7KVC - chains A and B of the 10 polymer chains in the assembly; structure by electron microscopy, 4.70 A resolution (low resolution: residue-level contacts below are approximate; hydrogen-bond / salt-bridge calls are withheld).

[Chain A (and B)]
Molecule: p9-1
Source organism: Mal de Rio Cuarto virus
Notes: chain B of this document is another copy of the same molecule, construct and numbering; everything in this record applies to it too
Reference sequence: D9U542 (D9U542_9REOV); residue numbers follow UniProt; this construct covers 2-337
Amino-acid sequence (388 residues; numbered -50 to 337; the number before each row is that of its first residue; numbers below 1 keep their minus sign (Met-50 is residue -50)):
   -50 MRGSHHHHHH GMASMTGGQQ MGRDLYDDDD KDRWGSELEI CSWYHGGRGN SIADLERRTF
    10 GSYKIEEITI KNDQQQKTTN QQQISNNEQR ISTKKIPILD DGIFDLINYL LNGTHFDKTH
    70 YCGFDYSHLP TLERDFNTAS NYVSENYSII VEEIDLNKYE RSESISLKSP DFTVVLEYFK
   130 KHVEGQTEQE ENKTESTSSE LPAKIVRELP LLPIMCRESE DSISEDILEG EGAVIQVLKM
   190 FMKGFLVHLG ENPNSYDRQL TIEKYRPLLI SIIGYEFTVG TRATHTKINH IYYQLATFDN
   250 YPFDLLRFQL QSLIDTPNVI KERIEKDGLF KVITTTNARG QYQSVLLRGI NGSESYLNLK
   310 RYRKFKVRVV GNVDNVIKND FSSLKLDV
Unresolved in the structure: -50 to 4, 20-43, 71-73, 108-110, 131-154, 229-237, 265-268
Sequence notes: expression tag (-50 to 1)
From the paper describing this entry:
  - self-association interface (contacts with another copy of this molecule): Arg207, Phe247, Asn249, Tyr250, Pro251, Asp253, Leu254, Phe257, Gln258, Ile299, Phe314 to Val337
  - conformationally variable residues: Val316

[Chain A / chain B interface]
Pairs across the interface (14):
  Arg207(A) with Asn249(B)
  Phe247(A) with Leu254(B)
  Asn249(A) with Arg207(B)
  Tyr250(A) with Leu254(B)
  Asp253(A) with Phe247(B)
  Leu254(A) with Phe247(B); Tyr250(B)
  Phe257(A) with Leu262(B); Ile263(B); Ile299(B)
  Gln258(A) with Leu262(B)
  Ser261(A) with Ser261(B)
  Leu262(A) with Gln258(B)
  Ile299(A) with Phe257(B)
Interface residues without a listed pair, chain A (14 interface residues in all): Pro251, Ile263, Asn300
Interface residues without a listed pair, chain B (15 interface residues in all): Pro251, Asp253, Asp264, Asn300

[In short]
14 residues of chain A and 15 residues of chain B are in contact. From the paper: conformational variability
at Val316(A); a self-association interface involving Arg207(A), Phe247(A) and Asn249(A) among others.
Both chains are p9-1 (Mal de Rio Cuarto virus). Entry 7KVC (Cryo-EM structure of Mal de Rio Cuarto virus P9-1
viroplasm protein (decamer)) was determined by electron microscopy (same publication as 7KVD).
